Entry 1LQX (X-ray diffraction, 1.80 A resolution); this record covers chain A.

[Chain A]
Protein: cytochrome b5
From: Bos taurus
Notes: fragment: trypsin-solubilized fragment of cytochrome b5
UniProtKB: P00171 (CYB5_BOVIN); residues 3-84 here correspond to UniProt positions 7-88 (UniProt number = residue number + 4)
Chain sequence (82 residues; numbered 3 to 84; the number before each row is that of its first residue):
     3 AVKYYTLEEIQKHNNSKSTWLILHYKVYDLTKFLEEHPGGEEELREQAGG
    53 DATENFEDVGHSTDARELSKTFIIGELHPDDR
Sequence notes: engineered mutation Glu45 (Val49 in P00171)
Ion coordination: heme Fe: His39, His63
Residues lining bound ligands: heme (HEM): Leu23, Leu25, Tyr30, Leu32, Phe35, His39, Pro40, Gly41, Glu45, Leu46, Gln49, Ala54, Asn57, Phe58, Val61, Gly62, His63, Ser64, Ala67, Leu70, Ser71

[Summary]
Ligands of chain A: heme. His39 and His63 coordinate a heme Fe ion.
Chain A is cytochrome b5 (Bos taurus); the structure, Crystal structure of V45E mutant of cytochrome b5, was
determined by X-ray diffraction, deposited together with 1LR6.
